Entry 8JC0 (electron microscopy, 3.40 A resolution); this record covers chains g and n of the 8 polymer chains in the assembly.

Chain g:
Protein: T-cell surface glycoprotein CD3 gamma chain
From: Homo sapiens
Reference sequence: P09693 (CD3G_HUMAN); numbering as in UniProt (aligned over 1-182)
Chain sequence (182 residues; row label = number of the first residue in the row):
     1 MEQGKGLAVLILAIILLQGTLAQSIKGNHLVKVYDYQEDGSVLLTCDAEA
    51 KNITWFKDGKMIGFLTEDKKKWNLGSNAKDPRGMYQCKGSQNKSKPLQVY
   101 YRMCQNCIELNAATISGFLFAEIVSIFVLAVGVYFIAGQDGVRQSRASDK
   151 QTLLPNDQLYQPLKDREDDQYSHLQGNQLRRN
Not modelled in the structure: 1-25, 141-182
Disulfide bonds: Cys46-Cys87, Cys104-Cys107
UniProt features mapped onto this chain:
  - motif: Leu153, Leu154 (Di-leucine motif)
  - modified residue (Phosphoserine): Ser145, Ser148
  - glycosylation (N-linked (GlcNAc...) asparagine): Asn52, Asn92
  - mutagenesis: Leu153 (L153A: Abolishes lysosomal targeting; L153I: Diminished but persistent lysosomal targeting), Leu154 (L154A: Abolishes lysosomal targeting; L154A: Diminished but persistent lysosomal targeting; L154I: No effect), Tyr160 (Y160A: Abolishes lysosomal targeting), Leu163 (L163A: Abolishes lysosomal targeting)

Chain n:
Protein: T cell receptor gamma variable 9, T cell receptor gamma constant 1
From: Homo sapiens
Reference sequence: chimeric construct of Q99603, P0CF51: residues 2-103 from Q99603 (TRGV9_HUMAN) positions 20-121 (UniProt number = residue number + 18); residues 125-297 from P0CF51 positions 1-173 (UniProt number = residue number - 124)
Chain sequence (332 residues; each row starts with the number of its first residue; numbers below 1 keep their minus sign (Met-34 is residue -34)):
   -34 MDMRVPAQLLGLLLLWLSGARCMDYKDDDDKGGSETGAGHLEQPQISSTK
    16 TLSKTARLECVVSGITISATSVYWYRERPGEVIQFLVSISYDGTVRKESG
    66 IPSGKFEVDRIPETSTSTLTIHNVEKQDIATYYCALWEAQQELGKKIKVF
   116 GPGTKLIITDKQLDADVSPKPTIFLPSIAETKLQKAGTYLCLLEKFFPDV
   166 IKIHWQEKKSNTILGSQEGNTMKTNDTYMKFSWLTVPEKSLDKEHRCIVR
   216 HENNKNGVDQEIIFPPIKTDVITMDPKDNCSKDANDTLLLQLTNTSAYYM
   266 YLLLLLKSVVYFAIITCCLLRRTAFCCNGEKS
Not modelled in the structure: -34 to 251, 289-297
Differences from the reference sequence: initiating methionine (-34); expression tag (-33 to 1); linker (104-124)
UniProt features mapped onto this chain:
  - glycosylation (N-linked (GlcNAc...) asparagine): Asn190, Asn244, Asn250, Asn259

How chain g and chain n interact:
Pairs across the interface - 20 pairs, chain g then chain n:
  Gln105(g) with Gln256(n)
  Asn106(g) with Thr260(n); Tyr264(n), hydrogen bond
  Cys107(g) with Leu257(n); Thr260(n)
  Ile108(g) with Thr260(n)
  Glu109(g) with Leu257(n)
  Thr114(g) with Ser261(n), hydrogen bond
  Phe118(g) with Leu268(n), hydrophobic
  Ala121(g) with Leu269(n)
  Glu122(g) with Lys272(n), salt bridge
  Ser125(g) with Leu269(n)
  Ile126(g) with Lys272(n)
  Leu129(g) with Lys272(n)
  Gly132(g) with Tyr276(n)
  Ile136(g) with Tyr276(n); Ile280(n), hydrophobic; Cys283(n), hydrophobic
  Asp140(g) with Cys283(n), hydrogen bond; Arg287(n), salt bridge
Interface residues without a listed pair, chain g (17 interface residues in all): Val133, Gln139
Interface residues without a listed pair, chain n (13 interface residues in all): Met265

In short:
17 residues of chain g and 13 residues of chain n are in contact, with 3 hydrogen bonds and 2 salt bridges.
Polar contacts include Glu122(g)-Lys272(n), Asp140(g)-Arg287(n) and Asn106(g)-Tyr264(n). UniProt lists 4
mutagenesis sites on chain g.
Here chain g is T-cell surface glycoprotein CD3 gamma chain and chain n is T cell receptor gamma variable 9, T
cell receptor gamma constant 1, both from Homo sapiens. Entry 8JC0 (V gamma9 V delta2 TCR and CD3 complex in
LMNG) was determined by electron microscopy together with 8JBV, 8JCB, 8WXE, 8WY0, 8WYI and 8YC0 from the same
study.
